8XJX - chains A and B of the 3 polymer chains in the assembly; structure by electron microscopy, 2.78 A resolution.

Chain A:
Name: KmAgo
Source organism: Kurthia massiliensis
Chain sequence (737 residues; row label = number of the first residue in the row):
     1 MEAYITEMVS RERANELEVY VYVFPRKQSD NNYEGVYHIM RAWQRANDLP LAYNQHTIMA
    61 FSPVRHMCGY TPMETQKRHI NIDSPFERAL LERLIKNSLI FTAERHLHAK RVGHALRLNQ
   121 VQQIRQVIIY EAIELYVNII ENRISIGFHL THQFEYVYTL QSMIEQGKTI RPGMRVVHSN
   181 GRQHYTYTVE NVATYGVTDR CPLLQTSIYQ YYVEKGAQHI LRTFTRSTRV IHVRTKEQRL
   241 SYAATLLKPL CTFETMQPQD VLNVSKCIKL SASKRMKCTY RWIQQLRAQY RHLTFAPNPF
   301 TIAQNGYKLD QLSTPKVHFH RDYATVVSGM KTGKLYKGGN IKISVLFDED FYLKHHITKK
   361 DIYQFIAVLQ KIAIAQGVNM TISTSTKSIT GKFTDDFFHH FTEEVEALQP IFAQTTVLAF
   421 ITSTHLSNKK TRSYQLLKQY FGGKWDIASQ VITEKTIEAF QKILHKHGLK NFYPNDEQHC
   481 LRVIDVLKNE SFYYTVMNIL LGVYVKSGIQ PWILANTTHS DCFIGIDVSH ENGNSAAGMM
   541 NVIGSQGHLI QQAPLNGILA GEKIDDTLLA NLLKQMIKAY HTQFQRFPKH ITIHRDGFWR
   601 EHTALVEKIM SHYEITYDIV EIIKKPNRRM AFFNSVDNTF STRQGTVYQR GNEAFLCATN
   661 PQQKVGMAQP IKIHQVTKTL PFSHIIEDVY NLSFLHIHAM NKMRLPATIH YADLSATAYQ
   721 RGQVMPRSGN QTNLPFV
Disordered / not traced: 27-31, 188-226
Metal / ion sites: Mn2+: Val-737 (shared with DT1(B), DA3(B) of chain B)
What the authors report for this chain:
  - conformationally variable residues (loop rearrangement, side-chain flip): His-178 to Tyr-187, Val-230 to Ala-243, Phe-253
  - mutagenesis - D527A, D596A, K624A, K625A, D713A: abolished catalytic activity
  - mutagenesis - Y33A, K672A, R721A: decreased catalytic activity
  - binding site for target DNA: Lys-672
  - mutagenesis - R41A, Y53A, R93A, K96A, H114A, N138A, Y187A, Y211A, Y242A, F253A, K269A, Y494A, K664A, K672A: increased catalytic activity
  - mutagenesis - E562A (over 50%): decreased catalytic activity on guide DNA targeting RNA
  - mutagenesis - E562A: unchanged catalytic activity on targeting DNA
  - mutagenesis - E562A: abolished catalytic activity on guide RNA

Chain B:
Molecule: guide DNA
Sequence (18 nucleotides; each row starts with the number of its first residue):
     1 TGAGGTAGTA GGTTGTAT
Disordered / not traced: 18
Metal / ion sites: Mn2+: DT1, DA3 (shared with Val-737(A) of chain A)

Chain A / chain B interface:
Contacting residue pairs (71; chain A residue first):
  Tyr-33(A) / DT16(B)  stacking on the base
  Ser-84(A) / DA17(B)  base contact
  Pro-85(A) / DA17(B)  phosphate contact
  Phe-86(A) / DA17(B)  stacking on the base
  Glu-87(A) / DA17(B)  base contact
  Thr-151(A) / DG8(B)  hydrogen bond to the phosphate
  His-152(A) / DG8(B)  salt bridge to the phosphate
  His-152(A) / DT9(B)  phosphate contact
  Gln-153(A) / DT9(B)  phosphate contact
  Phe-154(A) / DG8(B)  sugar contact
  Phe-154(A) / DT9(B)  hydrogen bond to the phosphate
  Thr-186(A) / DA10(B)  sugar contact
  Thr-186(A) / DG11(B)  phosphate contact
  Lys-236(A) / DG12(B)  salt bridge to the phosphate
  Leu-250(A) / DT9(B)  phosphate contact
  Leu-250(A) / DA10(B)  phosphate contact
  Cys-251(A) / DT9(B)  sugar contact
  Thr-252(A) / DT9(B)  sugar contact
  Phe-253(A) / DG8(B)  sugar contact
  Ile-268(A) / DA7(B)  sugar contact
  Ile-268(A) / DG8(B)  sugar contact
  Lys-269(A) / DT6(B)  hydrogen bond to the base
  Lys-269(A) / DA7(B)  sugar contact
  Arg-275(A) / DA7(B)  salt bridge to the phosphate
  Arg-275(A) / DG8(B)  salt bridge to the phosphate
  Leu-426(A) / DT1(B)  base contact
  Tyr-434(A) / DT1(B)  stacking on the base
  Lys-438(A) / DT1(B)  salt bridge to the phosphate
  Ser-449(A) / DT1(B)  phosphate contact
  Gln-450(A) / DT1(B)  hydrogen bond to the phosphate
  Gln-450(A) / DG2(B)  phosphate contact
  Val-451(A) / DT1(B)  hydrogen bond to the phosphate
  Val-451(A) / DG2(B)  sugar contact
  Ile-452(A) / DG2(B)  phosphate contact
  Thr-453(A) / DT1(B)  phosphate contact
  Thr-453(A) / DG2(B)  hydrogen bond to the phosphate
  Thr-456(A) / DG2(B)  hydrogen bond to the phosphate
  Tyr-494(A) / DG2(B)  base contact
  Thr-495(A) / DG2(B)  base contact
  Asn-498(A) / DG2(B)  hydrogen bond to the base
  Asn-498(A) / DA3(B)  sugar contact
  Ile-499(A) / DG2(B)  sugar contact
  Lys-506(A) / DT1(B)  salt bridge to the phosphate
  Glu-562(A) / DT13(B)  phosphate contact
  Glu-562(A) / DT14(B)  phosphate contact
  Lys-563(A) / DG15(B)  salt bridge to the phosphate
  Arg-600(A) / DT14(B)  phosphate contact
  Arg-600(A) / DG15(B)  phosphate contact
  Arg-629(A) / DA7(B)  salt bridge to the phosphate
  Thr-659(A) / DT6(B)  hydrogen bond to the phosphate
  Val-665(A) / DG5(B)  base contact
  Val-665(A) / DT6(B)  sugar contact
  Gly-666(A) / DT6(B)  phosphate contact
  Gly-666(A) / DA7(B)  phosphate contact
  Met-667(A) / DT6(B)  hydrogen bond to the phosphate
  Met-667(A) / DA7(B)  hydrogen bond to the phosphate
  Ala-668(A) / DT6(B)  phosphate contact
  Gln-669(A) / DT6(B)  hydrogen bond to the phosphate
  Gln-669(A) / DA7(B)  phosphate contact
  His-698(A) / DA3(B)  phosphate contact
  His-698(A) / DG4(B)  salt bridge to the phosphate
  Asn-701(A) / DA3(B)  base contact
  Asn-701(A) / DG4(B)  sugar contact
  Lys-702(A) / DG4(B)  phosphate contact
  Met-703(A) / DG4(B)  phosphate contact
  Met-703(A) / DG5(B)  phosphate contact
  Arg-704(A) / DG5(B)  hydrogen bond to the phosphate
  Arg-704(A) / DT6(B)  salt bridge to the phosphate
  His-710(A) / DG4(B)  salt bridge to the phosphate
  Val-737(A) / DT1(B)  phosphate contact
  Val-737(A) / DA3(B)  phosphate contact
Other interface residues (no listed pair), chain A (55 interface residues in all): Gln-55, Thr-57, His-530, Pro-661, Ala-699, Leu-705

Overview:
The interface between chain A and chain B involves 55 residues on one side and 17 on the other, with 13
hydrogen bonds, 11 salt bridges and 3 aromatic stacking contacts. Polar contacts include Lys-269(A)/DT6(B),
Asn-498(A)/DG2(B) and Thr-151(A)/DG8(B). The paper reports a binding site for target DNA at Lys-672(A); R41A,
Y53A and R93A of chain A, among others, increase catalytic activity; 22 substitutions were tested in all.
Chain A is KmAgo (Kurthia massiliensis) and chain B is guide DNA; the structure, Structure of the Argonaute
protein from Kurthia massiliensis in complex with guide DNA and 19-mer target ..., was determined by electron
microscopy together with 8XHV and 8XK0 from the same study.
